PDB entry 1ARB | X-ray diffraction, 1.20 A resolution | chain A

# Chain A
Molecule: Achromobacter protease I
Organism: Achromobacter lyticus
Notes: EC 3.4.21.50
Reference sequence: P15636 (API_ACHLY); residues 1-268 here correspond to UniProt positions 206-473 (UniProt number = residue number + 205)
Amino-acid sequence (268 residues; row label = number of the first residue in the row):
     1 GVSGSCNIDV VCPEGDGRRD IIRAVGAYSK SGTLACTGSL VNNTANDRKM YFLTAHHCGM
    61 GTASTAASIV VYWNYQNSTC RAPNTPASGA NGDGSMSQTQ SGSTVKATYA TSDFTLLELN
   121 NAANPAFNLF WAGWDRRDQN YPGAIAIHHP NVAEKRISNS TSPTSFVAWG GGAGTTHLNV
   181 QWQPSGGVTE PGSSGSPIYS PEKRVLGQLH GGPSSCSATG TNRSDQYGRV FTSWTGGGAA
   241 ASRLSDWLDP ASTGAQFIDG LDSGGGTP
Disordered / not traced: 264-268
Curated features (UniProtKB/Swiss-Prot):
  - active site (Charge relay system): His-57, Asp-113, Ser-194
Cystine bridges: Cys-6/Cys-216, Cys-12/Cys-80, Cys-36/Cys-58

# Summary
From UniProt: 3 active-site residues.
Chain A is Achromobacter protease I (Achromobacter lyticus); the structure, The primary structure and
structural characteristics of achromobacter lyticus protease I, a lysine-specific serine protease, was
determined by X-ray diffraction, deposited together with 1ARC.
